Entry 7NB4 (X-ray diffraction, 1.90 A resolution); this record covers chain A.

[Chain A]
Name: Induced myeloid leukemia cell differentiation protein Mcl-1
Organism: Homo sapiens
UniProt: Q07820 (MCL1_HUMAN); numbering as in UniProt (aligned over 171-327)
Amino-acid sequence (170 residues; row label = number of the first residue in the row):
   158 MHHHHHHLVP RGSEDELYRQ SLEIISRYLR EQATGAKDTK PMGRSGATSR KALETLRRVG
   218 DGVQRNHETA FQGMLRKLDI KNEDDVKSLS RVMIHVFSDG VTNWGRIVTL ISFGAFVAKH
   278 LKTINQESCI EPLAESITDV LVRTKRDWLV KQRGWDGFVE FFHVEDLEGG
Disordered / not traced: 158-169, 321-327
Differences from the reference sequence: initiating methionine (158); expression tag (159-170)
Small-molecule neighbours:
  - PG6 (1-(2-methoxy-ethoxy)-2-{2-[2-(2-methoxy-ethoxy]-ethoxy}-ethane): Val216, Val220, His224, Gly262, Val265, Thr266, Phe319
  - U6Q ((2R)-2-[[5-(3-chloranyl-2-methyl-phenyl)-6-ethyl-thieno[2,3-d]pyrimidin-4-yl]amino]-3-phenyl-propanoic acid): His224, Ala227, Phe228, Met231, Val249, Met250, Val253, Phe254, Arg263, Thr266, Leu267, Phe270
Curated features (UniProtKB/Swiss-Prot):
  - motif: Ala209 to Asn223 (BH3), His252 to Ala272 (BH1), Asp304 to Phe319 (BH2)
  - cross-link (Glycyl lysine isopeptide (Lys-Gly)): Lys194 (interchain with G-Cter in ubiquitin), Lys197 (interchain with G-Cter in ubiquitin)

[Summary]
Chain A binds compound U6Q and compound PG6.
Chain A is Induced myeloid leukemia cell differentiation protein Mcl-1 (Homo sapiens); the structure,
Structure of Mcl-1 complex with compound 1, was determined by X-ray diffraction (same publication as 7NB7).
